PDB entry 5D7R | X-ray diffraction, 1.55 A resolution | chain A

# Chain A
Name: DNA gyrase subunit B
From: Staphylococcus aureus
Notes: EC 5.99.1.3; fragment: ATP binding domain, (delta 105-127)
UniProt: P0A0K8 (GYRB_STAAU); numbering as in UniProt; present here: 2-104, 128-234
Chain sequence (212 residues; numbered 0 to 234; 23 numbers in that range are skipped by the numbering (no residue carries them; nothing is unmodelled there); the number before each row is that of its first residue; numbering starts at 0):
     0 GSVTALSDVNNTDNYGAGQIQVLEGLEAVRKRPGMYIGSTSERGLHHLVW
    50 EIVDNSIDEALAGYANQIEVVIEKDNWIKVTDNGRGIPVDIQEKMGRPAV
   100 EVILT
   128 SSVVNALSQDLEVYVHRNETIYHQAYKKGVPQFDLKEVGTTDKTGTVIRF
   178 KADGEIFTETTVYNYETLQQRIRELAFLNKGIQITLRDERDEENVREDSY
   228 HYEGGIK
Not modelled in the structure: 0-14, 231-234
Differences from the reference sequence: expression tag (0-1)
Ion coordination: Mg2+ site 1 near Glu50 (its only coordinating residue here); Mg2+ site 2 near Asn54 (its only coordinating residue here); Mg2+ site 3 near Asp57 (its only coordinating residue here); Mg2+ site 4 near Gly208 (its only coordinating residue here)
Small-molecule neighbours: 57Y (3-hydroxy-5-[5-(6-hydroxy-7-propyl-2H-indazol-3-yl)-1,3-thiazol-2-yl]pyridine-2-carboxylic acid): Ile51, Asn54, Ser55, Glu58, Val79, Thr80, Asp81, Arg84, Gly85, Ile86, Pro87, Ile102, Arg144, Thr173, Val174, Ile175
From the paper describing this entry:
  - binding site for 57Y: Asn54, Val79, Arg84, Arg144, Ile175

# Overview
Ligands of chain A: compound 57Y. From the paper: a binding site for 57Y at Asn54, Val79 and Arg84 among
others.
Chain A is DNA gyrase subunit B (Staphylococcus aureus); the structure, Crystal structure of the ATP binding
domain of S. aureus GyrB complexed with a ligand, was determined by X-ray diffraction (same publication as
5D7D).
